PDB entry 9D3B | electron microscopy, 3.71 A resolution | chains B and C of the 4 polymer chains in the assembly

== Chain B ==
Name: Glutamate receptor ionotropic, NMDA 2B
From: Homo sapiens
Reference sequence: Q13224 (NMDE2_HUMAN); numbering as in UniProt (aligned over 27-852)
Chain sequence (884 residues; numbered -8 to 875; the number before each row is that of its first residue; numbers below 1 keep their minus sign (Trp-8 is residue -8)):
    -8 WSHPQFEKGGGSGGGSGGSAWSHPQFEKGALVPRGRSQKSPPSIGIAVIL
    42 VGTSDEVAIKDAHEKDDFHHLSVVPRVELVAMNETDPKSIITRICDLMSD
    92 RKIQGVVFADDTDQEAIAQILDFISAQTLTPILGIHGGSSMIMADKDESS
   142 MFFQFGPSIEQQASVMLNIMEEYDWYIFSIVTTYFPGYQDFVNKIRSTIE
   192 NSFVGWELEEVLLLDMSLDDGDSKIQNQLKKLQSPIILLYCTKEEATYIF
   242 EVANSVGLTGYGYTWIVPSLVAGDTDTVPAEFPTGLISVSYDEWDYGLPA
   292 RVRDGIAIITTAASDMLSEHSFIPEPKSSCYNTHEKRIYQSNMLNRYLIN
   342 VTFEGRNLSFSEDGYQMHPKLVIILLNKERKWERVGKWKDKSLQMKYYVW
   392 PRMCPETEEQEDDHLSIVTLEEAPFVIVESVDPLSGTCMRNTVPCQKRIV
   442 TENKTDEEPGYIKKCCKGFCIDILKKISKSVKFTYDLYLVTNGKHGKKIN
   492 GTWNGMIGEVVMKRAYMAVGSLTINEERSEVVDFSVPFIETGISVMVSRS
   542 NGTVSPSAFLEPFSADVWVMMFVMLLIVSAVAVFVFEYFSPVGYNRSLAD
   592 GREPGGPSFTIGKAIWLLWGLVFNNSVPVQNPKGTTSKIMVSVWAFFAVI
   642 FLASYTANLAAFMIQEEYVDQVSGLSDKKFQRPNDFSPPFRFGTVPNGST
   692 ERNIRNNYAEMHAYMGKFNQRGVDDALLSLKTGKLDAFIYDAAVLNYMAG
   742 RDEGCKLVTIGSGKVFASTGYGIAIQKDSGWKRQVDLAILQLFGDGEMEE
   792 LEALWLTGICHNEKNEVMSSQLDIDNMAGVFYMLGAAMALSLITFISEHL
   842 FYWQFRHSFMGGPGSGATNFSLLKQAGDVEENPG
Unresolved in the structure: -8 to 33, 394-402, 441-450, 543-548, 582-599, 805-811, 846-875
Sequence notes: expression tag (-8 to 26, 853-875); engineered mutation Ser588 (Cys in Q13224), Ser838 (Cys in Q13224), Ser849 (Cys in Q13224)
Cystine bridges: Cys86-Cys321, Cys429-Cys456, Cys436-Cys457, Cys746-Cys801
Covalent attachments: N-acetylglucosamine (NAG) linked to Asn688
Small-molecule neighbours: glutamic acid (GLU): His486, Ser512, Leu513, Thr514, Arg519, Val686, Gly689, Ser690, Thr691, Tyr731, Asp732, Tyr762
UniProt features mapped onto this chain:
  - region: Lys604 to Pro623 (Pore-forming)
  - binding site (Zn(2+)): His127, Glu284
  - binding site (L-glutamate): Thr514, Arg519, Ser690, Thr691, Asp732
  - site: Asn615 (Functional determinant of NMDA receptors)
  - glycosylation (N-linked (GlcNAc...) asparagine): Asn74, Asn341, Asn348, Asn444, Asn491, Asn542, Asn688
  - natural variant: Ile50 (I50N: Found in a patient with schizophrenia; uncertain significance), Leu362 (L362M: Found in a patient with schizophrenia; uncertain significance), Glu413 (E413G: In MRD6), Cys436 (C436R: In MRD6), Cys456 (C456Y: In MRD6), Cys461 (C461F: In MRD6), Arg540 (R540H: In DEE27), Pro553 (P553L: In MRD6), Asn615 (N615I: In DEE27), Val618 (V618G: In DEE27), Tyr646 (Y646C: In DEE27), Asn649 (N649S: In DEE27; uncertain significance), 6 further natural variant entries in UniProt
  - mutagenesis: Pro553 (P553R: Changed glutamate-gated calcium ion channel activity characterized by increased glutamate and glycine potency and slowed response rise time and deactivation time course), Ala636 (A636P: Severely reduced localization to cell membrane; A636V: Reduced localization to cell membrane ...), Ala639 (A639V: Reduced localization to cell membrane. Affects glutamate-gated calcium ion channel activity resulting in increased agonist potency and mutant channels activated at lower glutamate and glycine ...), Ile641 (I641T: Reduced localization to cell membrane. Affects glutamate-gated calcium ion channel activity resulting in increased agonist potency and mutant channels activated at lower glutamate and glycine ...), Asn649 (N649T: Affects glutamate-gated calcium ion channel activity resulting in increased agonist potency and mutant channels activated at lower glutamate and glycine concentrations), Ala652 (A652G: No significant effect on glutamate and glycine agonist potency), Ile655 (I655F: Reduced localization to cell membrane), Met818 (M818V: Increased glutamate and glycine agonist potency)

== Chain C ==
Name: Glutamate receptor ionotropic, NMDA 1
From: Homo sapiens
Reference sequence: Q05586 (NMDZ1_HUMAN); numbering as in UniProt (aligned over 23-847)
Chain sequence (825 residues; numbered 23 to 847; the number before each row is that of its first residue):
    23 DPKIVNIGAVLSTRKHEQMFREAVNQANKRHGSWKIQLNATSVTHKPNAI
    73 QMALSVCEDLISSQVYAILVSHPPTPNDHFTPTPVSYTAGFYRIPVLGLT
   123 TRMSIYSDKSIHLSFLRTVPPYSHQSSVWFEMMRVYSWNHIILLVSDDHE
   173 GRAAQKRLETLLEERESKAEKVLQFDPGTKNVTALLMEAKELEARVIILS
   223 ASEDDAATVYRAAAMLNMTGSGYVWLVGEREISGNALRYAPDGILGLQLI
   273 NGKNESAHISDAVGVVAQAVHELLEKENITDPPRGCVGNTNIWKTGPLFK
   323 RVLMSSKYADGVTGRVEFNEDGDRKFANYSIMNLQNRKLVQVGIYNGTHV
   373 IPNDRKIIWPGGETEKPRGYQMSTRLKIVTIHQEPFVYVKPTLSDGTCKE
   423 EFTVNGDPVKKVICTGPNDTSPGSPRHTVPQCCYGFCIDLLIKLARTMNF
   473 TYEVHLVADGKFGTQERVNNSNKKEWNGMMGELLSGQADMIVAPLTINNE
   523 RAQYIEFSKPFKYQGLTILVKKEIPRSTLDSFMQPFQSTLWLLVGLSVHV
   573 VAVMLYLLDRFSPFGRFKVNSEEEEEDALTLSSAMWFSWGVLLNSGIGEG
   623 APRSFSARILGMVWAGFAMIIVASYTANLAAFLVLDRPEERITGINDPRL
   673 RNPSDKFIYATVKQSSVDIYFRRQVELSTMYRHMEKHNYESAAEAIQAVR
   723 DNKLHAFIWDSAVLEFEASQKCDLVTTGELFFRSGFGIGMRKDSPWKQNV
   773 SLSILKSHENGFMEDLDKTWVRYQECDSRSNAPATLTFENMAGVFMLVAG
   823 GIVAGIFLIFIEIAYKRHKDANGAQ
Unresolved in the structure: 23-24, 586-601, 801-806, 840-847
Sequence notes: engineered mutation Asn844 (Arg in Q05586), Gly845 (Arg in Q05586), Ala846 (Lys in Q05586)
Cystine bridges: Cys79-Cys308, Cys420-Cys454, Cys436-Cys455, Cys744-Cys798
Covalent attachments: N-acetylglucosamine (NAG) linked to Asn771
Small-molecule neighbours: glycine (GLY): Phe484, Pro516, Leu517, Thr518, Arg523, Ser688, Trp731, Asp732
UniProt features mapped onto this chain:
  - region: Leu603 to Pro624 (Pore-forming)
  - binding site (glycine): Pro516, Thr518, Arg523, Ser688, Asp732
  - glycosylation (N-linked (GlcNAc...) asparagine): Asn61, Asn203, Asn239, Asn276, Asn300, Asn350, Asn368, Asn440, Asn471, Asn491, Asn674, Asn771
  - natural variant: Arg217 (R217W: In NDHMSR), Asp227 (D227H: In NDHMSR; uncertain significance), Arg306 (R306Q: Found in a patient with schizophrenia; uncertain significance), Asp552 (D552E: In NDHMSD), Pro557 (P557R: In NDHMSD), Ser560 (S560SS: In NDHMSD), Gly618 (G618R: In NDHMSD), Gly620 (G620R: In NDHMSD), Ala637 (A637S: In NDHMSD; uncertain significance; A637V: In NDHMSD; uncertain significance), Gly638 (G638A: In NDHMSD; G638V: In NDHMSD), Met641 (M641I: In NDHMSD; M641L: In NDHMSD; M641V: In NDHMSD), Ile642 (I642T: In NDHMSD; uncertain significance), 13 further natural variant entries in UniProt
  - mutagenesis: Ile642 (I642L: Slight decrease in glutamate and glycine agonist potency; mutant channels are activated at 2-fold higher glutamate and glycine concentrations), Val644 (V644M: Increase in glutamate and glycine agonist potency; mutant channels are activated lower glutamate and glycine concentrations), Ala653 (A653G: Increase in glutamate and glycine agonist potency; mutant channels are activated lower glutamate and glycine concentrations), Met813 (M813V: Slight decrease in glycine agonist potency; no effect on glutamate agonist potency)

== How chain B and chain C interact ==
Pairs across the interface (50):
  Ile515(B) with Leu777(C), hydrophobic
  Asn516(B) with Glu781(C)
  Glu517(B) with Glu781(C)
  Ser520(B) with Leu777(C)
  Glu531(B) with Tyr535(C)
  Phe554(B) with Thr807(C); Leu808(C)
  Met561(B) with Phe817(C), hydrophobic
  Val572(B) with Ile824(C), hydrophobic
  Tyr579(B) with Ile831(C), hydrophobic
  Asn615(B) with Asn616(C), hydrogen bond
  Asn622(B) with Gly618(C)
  Thr626(B) with Trp608(C)
  Thr627(B) with Ile831(C)
  Lys629(B) with Trp608(C); Ile619(C)
  Ser633(B) with Leu615(C); Ile619(C)
  Ala636(B) with Leu615(C), hydrophobic
  Phe637(B) with Leu615(C)
  Phe638(B) with Val816(C), hydrophobic; Val820(C), hydrophobic
  Ala644(B) with Thr648(C)
  Ser645(B) with Leu651(C)
  Thr647(B) with Thr648(C)
  Ala648(B) with Thr648(C); Leu655(C)
  Asn649(B) with Leu655(C); Leu808(C)
  Ala652(B) with Leu655(C), hydrophobic
  Phe653(B) with Thr807(C)
  Asn694(B) with Glu781(C)
  Asn698(B) with Glu781(C)
  Lys755(B) with Arg794(C)
  Phe757(B) with Glu786(C)
  Ser759(B) with Tyr535(C); His780(C), hydrogen bond (backbone-side chain)
  Gly761(B) with Tyr535(C), hydrogen bond (backbone-side chain)
  Arg774(B) with Ala524(C); Gln525(C)
  Leu778(B) with Asn521(C), hydrogen bond (backbone-side chain)
  Leu781(B) with Ile519(C), hydrophobic; Asn520(C)
  Gln782(B) with Asn521(C)
  Phe784(B) with Phe754(C); Arg755(C)
  Gly785(B) with Tyr692(C); Arg695(C), hydrogen bond (backbone-side chain)
  Asp786(B) with Arg695(C)
  Glu790(B) with Phe753(C)
Also at the interface, not in a pair above, chain B (49 interface residues in all): Glu521, Phe525, Ser526, Asp557, Met565, Phe580, Ile630, Val632, Ala758, Thr760
Also at the interface, not in a pair above, chain C (41 interface residues in all): Lys531, Ala652, Ser756, Leu774, Thr809, Phe810, Leu830, Phe832, Glu834, Ile835

== In short ==
Chain B and chain C form an interface of 49 and 41 residues respectively, with 5 hydrogen bonds. Polar
contacts include Asn615(B)-Asn616(C), Ser759(B)-His780(C) and Gly761(B)-Tyr535(C). Ligands of chain B:
glutamic acid. Ligands of chain C: glycine. Covalently linked N-acetylglucosamine: at Asn688(B).
Chain B is Glutamate receptor ionotropic, NMDA 2B and chain C is Glutamate receptor ionotropic, NMDA 1, both
from Homo sapiens; the structure, Gly-,Glu-,(S)-DQP-997-74 bound GluN1a-2B-2D NMDAR, was determined by
electron microscopy together with 9D37, 9D38, 9D39, 9D3A and 9D3C from the same study.
